PDB entry 8FV5 | electron microscopy, 4.21 A resolution (low resolution: residue-level contacts below are approximate; hydrogen-bond / salt-bridge calls are withheld) | chains A and E of the 32 polymer chains in the assembly

Chain A (and E):
Protein: Maltose/maltodextrin-binding periplasmic protein, phiPA3 PhuN
Source organism: Escherichia coli (strain K12)
Notes: chain E of this document is another copy of the same molecule, construct and numbering; everything in this record applies to it too
Reference sequence: chimeric construct of P0AEX9, F8SJT5: residues -386 to -21 from P0AEX9 (MALE_ECOLI) positions 27-392 (UniProt number = residue number + 413); residues 1-602 from F8SJT5 positions 1-602 (same numbers)
Sequence (996 residues; each row starts with the number of its first residue; numbers below 1 keep their minus sign (His-393 is residue -393)):
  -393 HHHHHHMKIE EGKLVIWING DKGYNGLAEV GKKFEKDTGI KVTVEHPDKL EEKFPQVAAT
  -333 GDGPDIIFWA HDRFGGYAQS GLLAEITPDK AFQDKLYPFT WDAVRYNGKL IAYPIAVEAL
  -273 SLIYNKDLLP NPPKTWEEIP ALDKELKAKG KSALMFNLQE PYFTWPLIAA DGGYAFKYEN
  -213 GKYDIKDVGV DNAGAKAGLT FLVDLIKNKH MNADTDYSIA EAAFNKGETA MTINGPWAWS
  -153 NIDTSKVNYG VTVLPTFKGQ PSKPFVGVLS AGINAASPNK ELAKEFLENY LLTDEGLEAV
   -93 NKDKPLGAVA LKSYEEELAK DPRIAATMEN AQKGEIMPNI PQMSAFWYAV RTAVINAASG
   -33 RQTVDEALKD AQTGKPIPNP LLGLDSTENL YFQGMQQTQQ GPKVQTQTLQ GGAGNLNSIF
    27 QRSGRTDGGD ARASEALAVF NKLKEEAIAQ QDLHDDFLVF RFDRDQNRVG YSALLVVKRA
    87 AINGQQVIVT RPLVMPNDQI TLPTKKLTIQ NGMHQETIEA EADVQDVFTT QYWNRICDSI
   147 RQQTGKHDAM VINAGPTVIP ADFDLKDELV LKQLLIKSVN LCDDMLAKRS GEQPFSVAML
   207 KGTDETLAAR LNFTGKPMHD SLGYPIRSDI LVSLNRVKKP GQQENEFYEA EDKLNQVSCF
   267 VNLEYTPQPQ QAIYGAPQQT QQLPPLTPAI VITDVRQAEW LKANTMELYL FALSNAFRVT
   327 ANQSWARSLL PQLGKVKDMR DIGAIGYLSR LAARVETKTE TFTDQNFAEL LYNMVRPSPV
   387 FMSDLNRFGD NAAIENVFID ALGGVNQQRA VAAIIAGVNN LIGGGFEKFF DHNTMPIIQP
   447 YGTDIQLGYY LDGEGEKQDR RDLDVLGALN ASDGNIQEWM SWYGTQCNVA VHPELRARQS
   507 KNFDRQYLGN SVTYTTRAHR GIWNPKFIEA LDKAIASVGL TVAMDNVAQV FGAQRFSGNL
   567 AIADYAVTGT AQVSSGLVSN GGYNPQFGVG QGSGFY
Disordered / not traced: -393 to 18, 276-287, 556-602 (chain E: -393 to 590)
Differences from the reference sequence: expression tag (-393 to -387); linker (-20 to 0)

How chain A and chain E interact:
Pairs across the interface (25; chain A residue first):
  Thr136(A) - Val595(E)
  Thr136(A) - Gln597(E)
  Trp139(A) - Gln597(E)
  Asn140(A) - Gln597(E)
  Val157(A) - Ser599(E)
  Ile158(A) - Ser599(E)
  Asn159(A) - Gln597(E)
  Asn159(A) - Ser599(E)
  Lys194(A) - Phe601(E)
  Arg195(A) - Ser599(E)
  Arg195(A) - Gly600(E)
  Met312(A) - Phe601(E)
  Arg393(A) - Gly594(E)
  Ala399(A) - Phe601(E)
  Asn402(A) - Tyr602(E)
  Asp406(A) - Val595(E)
  Asp406(A) - Tyr602(E)
  Leu408(A) - Phe593(E)
  Gly409(A) - Phe593(E)
  Gly410(A) - Phe593(E)
  Asn412(A) - Val595(E)
  Asn412(A) - Tyr602(E)
  Arg415(A) - Tyr602(E)
  Ala416(A) - Tyr602(E)
  Pro446(A) - Phe593(E)
Other interface residues (no listed pair), chain A (26 interface residues in all): Met156, Met191, Ile400, Val403, Val411, Ala419
Other interface residues (no listed pair), chain E (10 interface residues in all): Gly596, Gly598

Overview:
Chain A and chain E form an interface of 26 and 10 residues respectively.
Both chains are Maltose/maltodextrin-binding periplasmic protein, phiPA3 PhuN (Escherichia coli (strain K12)).
Entry 8FV5 (Representation of 16-mer phiPA3 PhuN Lattice, p2) was determined by electron microscopy (same
publication as 8FNE).
